Entry 4LFM (X-ray diffraction, 1.65 A resolution); this record covers chains A and C of the 4 polymer chains in the assembly.

# Chain A (and C)
Molecule: Galactose-6-phosphate isomerase subunit A
Source organism: Lactobacillus rhamnosus
Notes: EC 5.3.1.26; chain C of this document is another copy of the same molecule, construct and numbering; everything in this record applies to it too
UniProt: C7TGZ6 (C7TGZ6_LACRL); residue numbers follow UniProt; this construct covers 1-142
Chain sequence (162 residues; each row starts with the number of its first residue; numbers below 1 keep their minus sign (Met-19 is residue -19)):
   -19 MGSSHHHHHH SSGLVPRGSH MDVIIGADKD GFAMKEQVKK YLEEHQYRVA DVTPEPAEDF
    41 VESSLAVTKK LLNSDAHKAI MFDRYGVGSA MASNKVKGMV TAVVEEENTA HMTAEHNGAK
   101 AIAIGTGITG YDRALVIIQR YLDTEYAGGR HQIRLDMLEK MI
Disordered / not traced: -19 to 0
Differences from the reference sequence: expression tag (-19 to 0)
Ligand contacts: D-psicose (PSJ): His96, Asn97, His131, Arg134
What the authors report for this chain:
  - binding site for D-psicose: Arg134
  - mutagenesis - H96A (25-fold), N97A: decreased catalytic activity
  - catalytic residues: His96 (proposed by the authors, not directly observed)

# How chain A and chain C interact
Contacting residue pairs - 23 pairs, chain A then chain C:
  Arg64(A) - Asp112(C)  salt bridge
  Tyr65(A) - Asp112(C)
  Glu85(A) - Arg113(C)  salt bridge
  Gly107(A) - Gly110(C)
  Gly107(A) - Tyr111(C)
  Gly107(A) - Asp112(C)  hydrogen bond (backbone-backbone)
  Gly107(A) - Arg113(C)  hydrogen bond (backbone-backbone)
  Ile108(A) - Thr109(C)
  Ile108(A) - Gly110(C)  hydrogen bond (backbone-backbone)
  Ile108(A) - Arg113(C)
  Thr109(A) - Ile108(C)
  Thr109(A) - Gly110(C)
  Gly110(A) - Thr106(C)
  Gly110(A) - Gly107(C)
  Gly110(A) - Ile108(C)  hydrogen bond (backbone-backbone)
  Gly110(A) - Thr109(C)
  Gly110(A) - Gly110(C)
  Tyr111(A) - Gly107(C)
  Asp112(A) - Arg64(C)  salt bridge
  Asp112(A) - Tyr65(C)
  Asp112(A) - Gly107(C)  hydrogen bond (backbone-backbone)
  Arg113(A) - Gly107(C)  hydrogen bond (backbone-backbone)
  Arg113(A) - Ile108(C)
Also at the interface, not in a pair above, chain A (11 interface residues in all): Thr106
Also at the interface, not in a pair above, chain C (11 interface residues in all): Glu85

# Summary
The chain A/chain C interface involves 11 residues from each chain, with 6 hydrogen bonds and 3 salt bridges.
Polar pairs include Arg64(A)-Asp112(C), Glu85(A)-Arg113(C) and Gly107(A)-Asp112(C). Bound to chain A:
D-psicose. The paper reports the catalytic residue His96(A); H96A and N97A of chain A reduce catalytic
activity.
Both chains are Galactose-6-phosphate isomerase subunit A (Lactobacillus rhamnosus). Entry 4LFM (Crystal
Structure of D-galactose-6-phosphate isomerase in complex with D-psicose) was determined by X-ray diffraction
(same publication as 4LFK and 4LFL).
